Entry 4OKE (X-ray diffraction, 1.70 A resolution); this record covers chains A and B.

Chain A (and B):
Protein: 3'-5' exoribonuclease Rv2179c/MT2234.1
Source organism: Mycobacterium tuberculosis
Notes: EC 3.1.13.-; chain B of this document is another copy of the same molecule, construct and numbering; everything in this record applies to it too
Reference sequence: L7N5T0 (EXRBN_MYCTU); residue numbers follow UniProt; this construct covers 2-168
Chain sequence (168 residues; each row starts with the number of its first residue):
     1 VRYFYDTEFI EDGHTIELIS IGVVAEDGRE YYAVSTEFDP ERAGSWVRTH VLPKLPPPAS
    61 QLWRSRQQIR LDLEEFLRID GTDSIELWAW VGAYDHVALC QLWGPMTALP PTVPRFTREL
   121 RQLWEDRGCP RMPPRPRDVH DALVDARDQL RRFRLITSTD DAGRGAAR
Disordered / not traced: 161-168 (chain B: 159-168)
Construct notes: expression tag (1)
Bound ions: Mg2+: Asp6 (together with adenosine monophosphate)
Ligand contacts:
  - adenosine monophosphate (AMP), molecule 1: Asp6, Thr7, Glu8, Phe9, Trp46, Val47, Val51, His140, Asp145
  - adenosine monophosphate (AMP), molecule 2: His96, Met106, Leu109, Arg115

Interface between chain A and chain B:
Residue-residue contacts (50; chain A residue first):
  Phe9(A) with Met106(B), hydrophobic
  Glu11(A) with Pro105(B); Met106(B), hydrogen bond (side chain-backbone)
  Asp12(A) with Pro105(B)
  Gly13(A) with Gln101(B), hydrogen bond (backbone-side chain); Gly104(B); Pro105(B)
  His14(A) with His14(B); Thr15(B); Gln101(B)
  Thr15(A) with His14(B); Thr15(B)
  Trp88(A) with Gln122(B)
  Val91(A) with Arg115(B)
  Ala93(A) with Ala93(B); His96(B)
  Tyr94(A) with His96(B); Cys100(B); Met106(B), hydrophobic
  His96(A) with Ala93(B)
  Val97(A) with Tyr94(B), hydrophobic; Val97(B), hydrophobic
  Cys100(A) with Tyr94(B)
  Gln101(A) with Gly13(B); His14(B)
  Gly104(A) with Gly13(B)
  Pro105(A) with Glu11(B); Gly13(B)
  Met106(A) with Phe9(B), hydrophobic; Glu11(B), hydrogen bond (backbone-side chain); Tyr94(B)
  Arg115(A) with Val91(B)
  Phe116(A) with Val91(B), hydrophobic; Glu119(B); Arg121(B); Glu125(B)
  Arg118(A) with Gln122(B); Glu125(B), salt bridge
  Glu119(A) with Phe116(B); Gln122(B), hydrogen bond (backbone-side chain)
  Arg121(A) with Phe116(B)
  Gln122(A) with Trp88(B); Arg118(B); Glu119(B), hydrogen bond (side chain-backbone); Gln122(B); Leu123(B)
  Leu123(A) with Gln122(B)
  Glu125(A) with Arg118(B), salt bridge
  Asp126(A) with Asp126(B)
  Arg127(A) with Asp126(B), salt bridge
Interface residues without a listed pair, chain A (28 interface residues in all): Thr117
Interface residues without a listed pair, chain B (26 interface residues in all): Arg127

Summary:
28 residues of chain A face 26 of chain B across their interface; the contacts include 5 hydrogen bonds and 3
salt bridges. Polar contacts include Arg118(A)-Glu125(B), Arg127(A)-Asp126(B) and Glu11(A)-Met106(B). Chain A
binds adenosine monophosphate.
Both chains are 3'-5' exoribonuclease Rv2179c/MT2234.1 (Mycobacterium tuberculosis). Entry 4OKE (Structure of
RNase AS, a polyadenylate-specific exoribonuclease affecting mycobacterial virulence in vivo) was determined
by X-ray diffraction (same publication as 4OKK).
